PDB entry 7WE8 | electron microscopy, 3.50 A resolution | chains A and L of the 5 polymer chains in the assembly

Chain A:
Name: Spike glycoprotein
From: Severe acute respiratory syndrome coronavirus 2
UniProtKB: P0DTC2 (SPIKE_SARS2); aligned to UniProt positions 1-1270 over residues 1-1270 (the alignment contains insertions or deletions, so no single offset holds)
Amino-acid sequence (1270 residues; numbered 1 to 1270; the number before each row is that of its first residue):
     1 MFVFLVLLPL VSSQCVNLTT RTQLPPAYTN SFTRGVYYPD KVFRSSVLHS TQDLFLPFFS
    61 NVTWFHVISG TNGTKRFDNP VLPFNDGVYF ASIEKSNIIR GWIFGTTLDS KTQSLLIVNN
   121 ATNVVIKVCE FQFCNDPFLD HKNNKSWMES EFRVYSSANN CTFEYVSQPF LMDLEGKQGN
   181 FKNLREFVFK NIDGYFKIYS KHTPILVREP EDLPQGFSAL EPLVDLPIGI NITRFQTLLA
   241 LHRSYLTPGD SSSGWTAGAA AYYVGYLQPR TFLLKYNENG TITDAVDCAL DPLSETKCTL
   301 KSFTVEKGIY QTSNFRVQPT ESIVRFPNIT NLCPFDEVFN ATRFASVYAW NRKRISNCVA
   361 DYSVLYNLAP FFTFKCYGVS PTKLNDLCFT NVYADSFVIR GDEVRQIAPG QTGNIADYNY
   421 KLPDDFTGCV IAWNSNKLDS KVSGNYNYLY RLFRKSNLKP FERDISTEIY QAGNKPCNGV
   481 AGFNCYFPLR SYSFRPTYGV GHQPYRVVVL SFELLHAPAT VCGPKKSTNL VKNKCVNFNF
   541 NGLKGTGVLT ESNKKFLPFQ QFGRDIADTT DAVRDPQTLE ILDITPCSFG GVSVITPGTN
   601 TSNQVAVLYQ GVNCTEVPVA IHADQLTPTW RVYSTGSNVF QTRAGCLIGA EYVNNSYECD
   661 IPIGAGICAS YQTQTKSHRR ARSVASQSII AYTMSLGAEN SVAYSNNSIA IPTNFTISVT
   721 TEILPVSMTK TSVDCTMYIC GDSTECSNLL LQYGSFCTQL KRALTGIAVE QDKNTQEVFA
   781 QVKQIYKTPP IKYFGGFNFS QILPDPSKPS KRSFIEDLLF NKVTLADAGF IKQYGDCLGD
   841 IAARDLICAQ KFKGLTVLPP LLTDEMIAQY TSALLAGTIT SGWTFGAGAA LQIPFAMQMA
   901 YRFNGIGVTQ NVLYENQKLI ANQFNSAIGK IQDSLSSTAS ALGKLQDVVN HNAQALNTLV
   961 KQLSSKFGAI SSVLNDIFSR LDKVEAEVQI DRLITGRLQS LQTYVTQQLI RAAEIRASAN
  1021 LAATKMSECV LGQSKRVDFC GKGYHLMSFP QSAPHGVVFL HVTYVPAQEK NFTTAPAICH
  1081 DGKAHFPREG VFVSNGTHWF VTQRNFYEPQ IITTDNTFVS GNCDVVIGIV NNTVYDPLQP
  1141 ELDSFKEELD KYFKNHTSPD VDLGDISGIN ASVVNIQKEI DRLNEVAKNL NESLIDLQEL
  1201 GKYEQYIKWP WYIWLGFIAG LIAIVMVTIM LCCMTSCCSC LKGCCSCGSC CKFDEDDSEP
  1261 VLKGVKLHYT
Unresolved in the structure: 1-13, 69-74, 241-250, 674-685, 826-845, 1160-1270
Disulfide bonds: Cys15-Cys134, Cys129-Cys161, Cys288-Cys298, Cys333-Cys358, Cys376-Cys429, Cys388-Cys522, Cys477-Cys485, Cys614-Cys646, Cys659-Cys668, Cys735-Cys757, Cys740-Cys746, Cys1029-Cys1040, Cys1079-Cys1123
Glycans and other covalent adducts: N-acetylglucosamine (NAG) linked to Asn17, Asn61, Asn143, Asn231, Asn600, Asn613, Asn654, Asn706, Asn714, Asn798, Asn1071, Asn1095, Asn1131, Asn1155
Construct notes: variant Val67 (Ala in P0DTC2), Ile93 (Thr95 in P0DTC2), Asp140 (Gly142 in P0DTC2), Asp336 (Gly339 in P0DTC2), Leu368 (Ser371 in P0DTC2), Pro370 (Ser373 in P0DTC2), Phe372 (Ser375 in P0DTC2), Asn414 (Lys417 in P0DTC2), Lys437 (Asn440 in P0DTC2), Ser443 (Gly446 in P0DTC2), Asn474 (Ser477 in P0DTC2), Lys475 (Thr478 in P0DTC2), Ala481 (Glu484 in P0DTC2), Arg490 (Gln493 in P0DTC2), Ser493 (Gly496 in P0DTC2), Arg495 (Gln498 in P0DTC2), Tyr498 (Asn501 in P0DTC2), His502 (Tyr505 in P0DTC2), Lys544 (Thr547 in P0DTC2), Gly611 (Asp614 in P0DTC2), Tyr652 (His655 in P0DTC2), Lys676 (Asn679 in P0DTC2), His678 (Pro681 in P0DTC2), Lys761 (Asn764 in P0DTC2), Tyr793 (Asp796 in P0DTC2), Lys853 (Asn856 in P0DTC2), His951 (Gln954 in P0DTC2), Lys966 (Asn969 in P0DTC2), Phe978 (Leu981 in P0DTC2); insertion (209-211)
Curated features (UniProtKB/Swiss-Prot):
  - lipidation (S-palmitoyl cysteine): Cys1240, Cys1247, Cys1250
  - glycosylation (N-linked (GlcNAc...) asparagine): Asn17 (complex), Asn61 (hybrid), Asn331 (complex), Asn603 (hybrid)

Chain L:
Name: Light chain of Fab 265
From: Homo sapiens
Notes: antibody fragment or engineered binder
Amino-acid sequence (109 residues; each row starts with the number of its first residue; note: 1 number in that range is skipped by the numbering (no residue carries it; nothing is unmodelled there)):
     2 SALTQ
     8 PASVSGSPGQ SITISCTGTS SDVGGSNYVS WYQHHPDRAP KLLIYEVTNR PSGVSNRFSG
    68 SKSANTASLT ISGLQAEDEA DYYCSSYTTT STHILFGGGT KLTV
Disulfide bonds: Cys23-Cys91

Chain A / chain L interface:
Pairs across the interface - 7 pairs, chain A then chain L:
  Asn436(A) with Tyr35(L)
  Val442(A) with Tyr94(L); Thr99(L)
  Pro496(A) with Ser33(L), hydrogen bond (backbone-side chain); Tyr35(L), hydrogen bond (backbone-side chain)
  Thr497(A) with Ser33(L); Thr95(L)
Interface residues without a listed pair, chain L (6 interface residues in all): Thr96

Overview:
4 residues of chain A face 6 of chain L across their interface; the contacts include 2 hydrogen bonds. Polar
contacts include Pro496(A)-Ser33(L) and Pro496(A)-Tyr35(L). N-acetylglucosamine is covalently linked to
Asn17(A), Asn61(A), Asn143(A), Asn231(A), Asn600(A) and Asn613(A) and 8 more.
Chain A is Spike glycoprotein (Severe acute respiratory syndrome coronavirus 2) and chain L is Light chain of
Fab 265 (Homo sapiens); the structure, SARS-CoV-2 Omicron variant spike protein in complex with Fab XGv265,
was determined by electron microscopy (same publication as 7WE7, 7WE9, 7WEA, 7WEB, 7WEC, 7WED and 3 further
entries).
